PDB entry 8K8H | X-ray diffraction, 2.79 A resolution | chain A

== Chain A ==
Name: Lymphocyte antigen 75
Organism: Homo sapiens
Amino-acid sequence (596 residues; row label = number of the first residue in the row):
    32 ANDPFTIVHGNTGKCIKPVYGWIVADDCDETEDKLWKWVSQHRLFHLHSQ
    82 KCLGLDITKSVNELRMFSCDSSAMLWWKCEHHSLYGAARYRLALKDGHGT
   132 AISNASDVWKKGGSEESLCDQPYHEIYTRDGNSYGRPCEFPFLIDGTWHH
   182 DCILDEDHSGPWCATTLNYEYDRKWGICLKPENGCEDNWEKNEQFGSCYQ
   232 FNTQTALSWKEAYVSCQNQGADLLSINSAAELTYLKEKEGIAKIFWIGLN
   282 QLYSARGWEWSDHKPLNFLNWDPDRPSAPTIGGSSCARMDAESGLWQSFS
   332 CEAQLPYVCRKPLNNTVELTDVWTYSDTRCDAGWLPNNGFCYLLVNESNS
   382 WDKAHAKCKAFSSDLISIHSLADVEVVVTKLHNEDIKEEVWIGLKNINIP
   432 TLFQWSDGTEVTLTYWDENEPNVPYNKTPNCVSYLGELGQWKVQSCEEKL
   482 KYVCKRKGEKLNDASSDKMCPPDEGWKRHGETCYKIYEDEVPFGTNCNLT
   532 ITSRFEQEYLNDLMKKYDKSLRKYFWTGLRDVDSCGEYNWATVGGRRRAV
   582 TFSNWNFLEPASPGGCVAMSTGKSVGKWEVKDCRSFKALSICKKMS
Not modelled in the structure: 348-355, 491-499, 574-578
Cystine bridges: Cys46-Cys59, Cys83-Cys100, Cys110-Cys150, Cys169-Cys194, Cys183-Cys209, Cys216-Cys229, Cys247-Cys340, Cys317-Cys332, Cys361-Cys372, Cys389-Cys485, Cys462-Cys477, Cys501-Cys514, Cys528-Cys623, Cys597-Cys614
From the paper describing this entry:
  - mutagenesis - H129E: decreased binding to dead cells
  - conformationally variable residues (order/disorder transition): Val574 to Arg578
  - specificity-determining residues: Ser137, Asp138 (proposed by the authors, not directly observed)

== Summary ==
The paper reports that H129E reduces binding to dead cells; specificity determinants Ser137 and Asp138.
Chain A is Lymphocyte antigen 75 (Homo sapiens); the structure, Crystal structure of the CysR-CTLD3 fragment
of human DEC205, was determined by X-ray diffraction together with 8HBC from the same study.
